PDB entry 4KVB | X-ray diffraction, 4.20 A resolution (low resolution: residue-level contacts below are approximate; hydrogen-bond / salt-bridge calls are withheld) | chains A and D of the 20 polymer chains in the assembly

# Chain A
Molecule: 16S rRNA
Source organism: Thermus thermophilus
Sequence (1522 nucleotides; row label = number of the first residue in the row; note: 42 numbers in that range are skipped by the numbering (no residue carries them; nothing is unmodelled there); a row labelled like 190A-190L holds insertion residues (190A, then the next letters in order); numbering starts at 0):
     0 UUUGUUGGAGAGUUUGAUCCUGGCUCAGGGUGAACGCUGGCGGCGUGCCU
    50 AAGACAUGCAAGUCGUGCGGG
    73 CCGCGGGGUUUU
    88 ACUCCG
    95 UGGUC
   101 AGCGGCGGACGGGUGAGUAACGCGUGGGU
  129A G
   130 ACCUACCCGGAAGAGGGGGACAACCCGGGGAAACUCGGGCUAAUCCCCCA
   180 UGUGGACCCGC
190A-190L CCCUUGGGGUGU
   191 GUCCAAAGGGCUUU
   216 GCCCGCUUCCGGAUGGGCCCGCGUCCCAUCAGCUAGUUGGUGGGGUAAUG
   266 GCCCACCAAGGCGACGACGGGUAGCCGGUCUGAGAGGAUGGCCGGCCACA
   316 GGGGCACUGAGACACGGGCCCCACUCCUACGGGAGGCAGCAGUUAGGAAU
   366 CUUCCGCAAUGGGCGCAAGCCUGACGGAGCGACGCCGCUUGGAGGAAGAA
   416 GCCCUUCGGGGUGUAAACUCCUGAA
   442 CCCGGGACGAAACCCCCGAGGA
   474 GGGGACUGACGGUACCGGG
   494 GUAAUAGCGCCGGCCAACUCCGUGCCAGCAGCCGCGGUAAUACGGAGGGC
   544 GCGAGCGUUACCCGGAUUCACUGGGCGUAAAGGGCGUGUAGGCGGCCUGG
   594 GGCGUCCCAUGUGAAAGACCACGGCUCAACCGUGGGGGAGCGUGGGAUAC
   644 GCUCAGGCUAGACGGUGGGAGAGGGUGGUGGAAUUCCCGGAGUAGCGGUG
   694 AAAUGCGCAGAUACCGGGAGGAACGCCGAUGGCGAAGGCAGCCACCUGGU
   744 CCACCCGUGACGCUGAGGCGCGAAAGCGUGGGGAGCAAACCGGAUUAGAU
   794 ACCCGGGUAGUCCACGCCCUAAACGAUGCGCGCUAGGUCUCUGGGUCU
   848 CCUGGGGGCCGAAGCUAACGCGUUAAGCGCGCCGCCUGGGGAGUACGGCC
   898 GCAAGGCUGAAACUCAAAGGAAUUGACGGGGGCCCGCACAAGCGGUGGAG
   948 CAUGUGGUUUAAUUCGAAGXAACGCGAAGAACCUUACCAGGCCUUGACAU
   998 GCUAGG
 1003A G
  1004 AACCCGGGUGAAAGCCUGGGGUGCCCC
1030A-1030D GCGA
  1031 GGGGAGCCCUAGCACAGGUGCUGCAUGGCCGUCGUCAGCUCGUGCCGUGA
  1081 GGUGUUGGGUUAAGUCCCGCAACGAGCGCAACCCCCGCCGUUAGUUGCCA
  1131 GCGGUUCGGCCGGGCACUCUAACGGGACUGCCCGCGAAA
  1171 GCGGGAGGAAGGAGGGGACGACGUCUGGUCAGCAUGGCCCUUACGGCCUG
  1221 GGCGACACACGUGCUACAAUGCCCACUACAAAGCGAUGCCACCCGGCAAC
  1271 GGGGAGCUAAUCGCAAAAAGGUGGGCCCAGUUCGGAUUGGGGUCUGCAAC
  1321 CCGACCCCAUGAAGCCGGAAUCGCUAGUAAUCGCGGAUCAG
 1361A C
  1362 CAUGCCGCGGUGAAUACGUUCCCGGGCCUUGUACACACXGCCXGUXACGC
  1412 CAUGGGAGCGGGCUCUACCCGAAGUCGCCGGG
  1446 AGCCUACGGG
  1459 CAGGCGCCGAGGGUAGGGCCCGUGACUGGGGCGAAGUCGUAACAAGGUAG
  1509 CUGUACCGGAAGGUGCGGCUGGAUCACCUCCUUUCU
Unresolved in the structure: 0-3, 1535-1538
Modified / non-standard residues: PSU (pseudouridine-5'-monophosphate) at position 516, 7MG (7N-methyl-8-hydroguanosine-5'-monophosphate) at position 527, M2G (N2-dimethylguanosine-5'-monophosphate) at position 966, 5MC (5-methylcytidine-5'-monophosphate) at position 967, 2MG (2N-methylguanosine-5'-monophosphate) at position 1207, 5MC (5-methylcytidine-5'-monophosphate) at position 1400, 4OC (4n,o2'-methylcytidine-5'-monophosphate) at position 1402, 5MC (5-methylcytidine-5'-monophosphate) at position 1404, 5MC (5-methylcytidine-5'-monophosphate) at position 1407, UR3 (3-methyluridine-5'-monophoshate) at position 1498, MA6 (6N-dimethyladenosine-5'-monophoshate) at position 1518, MA6 (6N-dimethyladenosine-5'-monophoshate) at position 1519, PSU (pseudouridine-5'-monophosphate) at position 1540, PSU (pseudouridine-5'-monophosphate) at position 1541
Ion coordination: Mg2+ site 1: U12, G22; K+ site 1 near U14 (its only coordinating residue here); Mg2+ site 2 near G21 (its only coordinating residue here); Mg2+ site 3 near C48 (its only coordinating residue here); Mg2+ site 4: C48, U114, G115; Mg2+ site 5 near A53 (its only coordinating residue here); Mg2+ site 6: G61, U62; Mg2+ site 7 near G107 (its only coordinating residue here); Mg2+ site 8: A109, G331; Mg2+ site 9: A116, G117, G289; Mg2+ site 10: A116, G117, U118, G289; Mg2+ site 11: C121, U125; 84 more Mg2+ sites not listed; 19 more K+ sites not listed

# Chain D
Molecule: 30S ribosomal protein S4
Source organism: Thermus thermophilus
Reference sequence: P62664 (RS4_THET2); residue numbers follow UniProt; this construct covers 1-209
Chain sequence (209 residues; each row starts with the number of its first residue):
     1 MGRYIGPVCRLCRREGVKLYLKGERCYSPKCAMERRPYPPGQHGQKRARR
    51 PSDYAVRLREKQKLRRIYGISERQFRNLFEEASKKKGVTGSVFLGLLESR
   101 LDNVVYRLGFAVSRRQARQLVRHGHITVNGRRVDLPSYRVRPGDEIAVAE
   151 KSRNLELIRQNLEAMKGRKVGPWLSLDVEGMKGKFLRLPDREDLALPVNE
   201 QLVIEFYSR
Unresolved in the structure: 1
Ion coordination: Zn2+: Cys9, Cys12, Cys26, Cys31; Mg2+: Ser83, Lys85
UniProt features mapped onto this chain:
  - zinc finger: Cys9 to Cys31 (C4-type)
  - binding site (Zn(2+)): Cys9, Cys12, Cys26, Cys31

# How chain A and chain D interact
Pairs across the interface (112):
  U5(A) - Gly87(D)
  A8(A) - Glu205(D)
  A8(A) - Phe206(D)
  A8(A) - Ser208(D)
  A8(A) - Arg209(D)
  G28(A) - Arg76(D)
  C400(A) - Arg73(D)
  C401(A) - Arg73(D)
  C401(A) - Asn77(D)
  G402(A) - Gln74(D)
  G402(A) - Leu135(D)
  G402(A) - Ser137(D)
  C403(A) - Gln74(D)
  C403(A) - Arg122(D)
  C403(A) - Pro136(D)
  C403(A) - Ser137(D)
  U404(A) - Gly2(D)
  U404(A) - Arg3(D)
  U404(A) - Arg118(D)
  U404(A) - Arg122(D)
  U405(A) - Gly2(D)
  U405(A) - Arg3(D)
  G406(A) - Ile5(D)
  G406(A) - Gln119(D)
  G407(A) - Arg3(D)
  G407(A) - Ile5(D)
  G407(A) - Arg115(D)
  G407(A) - Gln116(D)
  G407(A) - Gln119(D)
  A408(A) - Leu21(D)
  A408(A) - Lys22(D)
  A408(A) - Ser113(D)
  A408(A) - Arg115(D)
  A408(A) - Gln116(D)
  G409(A) - Lys22(D)
  G409(A) - Glu24(D)
  G409(A) - Arg25(D)
  G410(A) - Arg25(D)
  G410(A) - Lys30(D)
  A411(A) - Lys30(D)
  A412(A) - Arg35(D)
  G413(A) - Ala32(D)
  C419(A) - Gln42(D)
  G425(A) - Gln45(D)
  G426(A) - Arg36(D)
  G426(A) - Tyr38(D)
  G426(A) - Gly41(D)
  G426(A) - Gln42(D)
  G426(A) - Gln45(D)
  U427(A) - Arg13(D)
  U427(A) - Arg36(D)
  U427(A) - Pro40(D)
  U427(A) - Gly41(D)
  G428(A) - Pro7(D)
  G428(A) - Arg13(D)
  G428(A) - Arg36(D)
  U429(A) - Arg13(D)
  U429(A) - Lys22(D)
  U429(A) - Arg25(D)
  U429(A) - Ala32(D)
  U429(A) - Arg36(D)
  A430(A) - Pro7(D)
  A430(A) - Val8(D)
  A430(A) - Cys9(D)
  A430(A) - Arg10(D)
  C436(A) - Glu156(D)
  U437(A) - Gln119(D)
  U437(A) - His123(D)
  U437(A) - His125(D)
  U437(A) - Leu155(D)
  G438(A) - His123(D)
  G438(A) - His125(D)
  C489(A) - Arg132(D)
  G490(A) - Arg132(D)
  A496(A) - Gln119(D)
  C508(A) - Arg209(D)
  A509(A) - Ser52(D)
  A509(A) - Ala55(D)
  C511(A) - His43(D)
  C511(A) - Lys46(D)
  U512(A) - His43(D)
  U512(A) - Lys46(D)
  U512(A) - Arg49(D)
  G540(A) - Gln42(D)
  G540(A) - His43(D)
  G541(A) - Gly41(D)
  G541(A) - Gln42(D)
  G542(A) - Arg10(D)
  G542(A) - Arg14(D)
  G542(A) - Gly41(D)
  C543(A) - Arg10(D)
  C543(A) - Arg14(D)
  C543(A) - Arg59(D)
  G544(A) - Leu58(D)
  G544(A) - Arg59(D)
  G544(A) - Gln62(D)
  G544(A) - Arg66(D)
  C545(A) - Lys61(D)
  C545(A) - Gln62(D)
  C545(A) - Arg65(D)
  C545(A) - Glu72(D)
  G546(A) - Glu72(D)
  G546(A) - Arg73(D)
  A547(A) - Gly2(D)
  A547(A) - Arg3(D)
  A614(A) - Lys85(D)
  G616(A) - Arg141(D)
  U619(A) - Val133(D)
  U619(A) - Asp134(D)
  U619(A) - Leu135(D)
  C620(A) - Leu135(D)
  C620(A) - Tyr138(D)
Interface residues without a listed pair, chain A (50 interface residues in all): A26, C435, A499, C613
Interface residues without a listed pair, chain D (69 interface residues in all): Tyr4, Tyr54, Ser71, Lys84, Lys86, Val112, Arg139

# In short
50 residues of chain A and 69 residues of chain D are in contact. U12(A) and G22(A) form the Mg2+ site 1.
C48(A), U114(A) and G115(A) coordinate Mg2+ site 4. From UniProt: 4 Zn2+-binding residues on chain D.
Here chain A is 16S rRNA and chain D is 30S ribosomal protein S4, both from Thermus thermophilus. Entry 4KVB
(Thermus thermophilus HB27 30S ribosomal subunit lacking ribosomal protein S17) was determined by X-ray
diffraction.
